9GEV - chains L and O of the 20 polymer chains in the assembly; structure by electron microscopy, 3.47 A resolution.

== Chain L ==
Molecule: Nucleosomal DNA Strand 2
Sequence (152 nucleotides; row label = number of the first residue in the row; numbers below 1 keep their minus sign (DT-81 is residue -81)):
   -81 TGCCGAGGCCGCTCAATTGGTCGTAGACAGCTCTAGCACCGCTTAAACGC
   -31 ACGTACGCGCTGTCCCCCGCGTTTTAACCGCCAAGGGGATTACTCCCTAG
    19 TCTCCAGGCACGTGTCAGATATATACATCCTGTGCATGTACTCGGGATAT
    69 TG
Disordered / not traced: -81 to -76, 60-70

== Chain O ==
Molecule: Histone H2A type 1-B/E
Source organism: Homo sapiens
UniProt: P04908 (H2A1B_HUMAN); residues 1-129 here correspond to UniProt positions 2-130 (UniProt number = residue number + 1)
Chain sequence (129 residues; each row starts with the number of its first residue):
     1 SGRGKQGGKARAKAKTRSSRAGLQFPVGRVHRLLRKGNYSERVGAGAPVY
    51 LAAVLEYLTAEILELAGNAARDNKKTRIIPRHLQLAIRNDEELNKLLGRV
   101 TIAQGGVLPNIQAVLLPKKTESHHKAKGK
Disordered / not traced: 1-12, 119-129
UniProt features mapped onto this chain:
  - modified residue: Ser1 (N-acetylserine), Arg3 (Citrulline), Lys5 (N6-(2-hydroxyisobutyryl)lysine), Lys9 (N6-(2-hydroxyisobutyryl)lysine), Lys13 (N6-(beta-hydroxybutyryl)lysine), Lys36 (N6-(2-hydroxyisobutyryl)lysine), Lys74 (N6-(2-hydroxyisobutyryl)lysine), Lys75 (N6-(2-hydroxyisobutyryl)lysine), Lys95 (N6-(2-hydroxyisobutyryl)lysine), Gln104 (N5-methylglutamine), Lys118 (N6-(2-hydroxyisobutyryl)lysine), Lys119 (N6-crotonyllysine), Thr120 (Phosphothreonine), Lys125 (N6-crotonyllysine)
  - cross-link (Glycyl lysine isopeptide (Lys-Gly)): Lys13 (interchain with G-Cter in ubiquitin), Lys15 (interchain with G-Cter in ubiquitin), Lys119 (interchain with G-Cter in ubiquitin)

== How chain L and chain O interact ==
Pairs across the interface (16; chain L residue first):
  DT38(L) - Arg42(O)  sugar contact
  DT38(L) - Val43(O)  phosphate contact
  DT38(L) - Gly44(O)  phosphate contact
  DT38(L) - Ala45(O)  hydrogen bond to the phosphate
  DA39(L) - Arg35(O)  salt bridge to the phosphate
  DA39(L) - Glu41(O)  sugar contact
  DA39(L) - Arg42(O)  phosphate contact
  DA39(L) - Val43(O)  hydrogen bond to the phosphate
  DT46(L) - Lys13(O)  salt bridge to the phosphate
  DT49(L) - Arg29(O)  salt bridge to the phosphate
  DT57(L) - Thr76(O)  phosphate contact
  DT57(L) - Arg77(O)  hydrogen bond to the sugar
  DA58(L) - Lys75(O)  phosphate contact
  DA58(L) - Thr76(O)  hydrogen bond to the phosphate
  DA58(L) - Arg77(O)  hydrogen bond to the phosphate
  DC59(L) - Lys75(O)  salt bridge to the phosphate
Also at the interface, not in a pair above, chain L (10 interface residues in all): DA45, DC47, DC48
Also at the interface, not in a pair above, chain O (13 interface residues in all): Thr16, Pro26

== Summary ==
10 residues of chain L and 13 residues of chain O are in contact; the contacts include 5 hydrogen bonds and 4
salt bridges. Among the polar pairs are DT57(L)-Arg77(O), DT38(L)-Ala45(O) and DA39(L)-Val43(O).
Here chain L is Nucleosomal DNA Strand 2 and chain O is Histone H2A type 1-B/E (Homo sapiens). Entry 9GEV
(CryoEM structure of the human INO80 core-nucleosome complex state N-6) was determined by electron microscopy.
